8CLL - chains F and H of the 6 polymer chains in the assembly; structure by electron microscopy, 3.40 A resolution.

[Chain F]
Name: General transcription factor 3C polypeptide 1
From: Homo sapiens
UniProtKB: Q12789 (TF3C1_HUMAN); residues 1-2109 here = UniProt positions 1-2109
Amino-acid sequence (2158 residues; row label = number of the first residue in the row):
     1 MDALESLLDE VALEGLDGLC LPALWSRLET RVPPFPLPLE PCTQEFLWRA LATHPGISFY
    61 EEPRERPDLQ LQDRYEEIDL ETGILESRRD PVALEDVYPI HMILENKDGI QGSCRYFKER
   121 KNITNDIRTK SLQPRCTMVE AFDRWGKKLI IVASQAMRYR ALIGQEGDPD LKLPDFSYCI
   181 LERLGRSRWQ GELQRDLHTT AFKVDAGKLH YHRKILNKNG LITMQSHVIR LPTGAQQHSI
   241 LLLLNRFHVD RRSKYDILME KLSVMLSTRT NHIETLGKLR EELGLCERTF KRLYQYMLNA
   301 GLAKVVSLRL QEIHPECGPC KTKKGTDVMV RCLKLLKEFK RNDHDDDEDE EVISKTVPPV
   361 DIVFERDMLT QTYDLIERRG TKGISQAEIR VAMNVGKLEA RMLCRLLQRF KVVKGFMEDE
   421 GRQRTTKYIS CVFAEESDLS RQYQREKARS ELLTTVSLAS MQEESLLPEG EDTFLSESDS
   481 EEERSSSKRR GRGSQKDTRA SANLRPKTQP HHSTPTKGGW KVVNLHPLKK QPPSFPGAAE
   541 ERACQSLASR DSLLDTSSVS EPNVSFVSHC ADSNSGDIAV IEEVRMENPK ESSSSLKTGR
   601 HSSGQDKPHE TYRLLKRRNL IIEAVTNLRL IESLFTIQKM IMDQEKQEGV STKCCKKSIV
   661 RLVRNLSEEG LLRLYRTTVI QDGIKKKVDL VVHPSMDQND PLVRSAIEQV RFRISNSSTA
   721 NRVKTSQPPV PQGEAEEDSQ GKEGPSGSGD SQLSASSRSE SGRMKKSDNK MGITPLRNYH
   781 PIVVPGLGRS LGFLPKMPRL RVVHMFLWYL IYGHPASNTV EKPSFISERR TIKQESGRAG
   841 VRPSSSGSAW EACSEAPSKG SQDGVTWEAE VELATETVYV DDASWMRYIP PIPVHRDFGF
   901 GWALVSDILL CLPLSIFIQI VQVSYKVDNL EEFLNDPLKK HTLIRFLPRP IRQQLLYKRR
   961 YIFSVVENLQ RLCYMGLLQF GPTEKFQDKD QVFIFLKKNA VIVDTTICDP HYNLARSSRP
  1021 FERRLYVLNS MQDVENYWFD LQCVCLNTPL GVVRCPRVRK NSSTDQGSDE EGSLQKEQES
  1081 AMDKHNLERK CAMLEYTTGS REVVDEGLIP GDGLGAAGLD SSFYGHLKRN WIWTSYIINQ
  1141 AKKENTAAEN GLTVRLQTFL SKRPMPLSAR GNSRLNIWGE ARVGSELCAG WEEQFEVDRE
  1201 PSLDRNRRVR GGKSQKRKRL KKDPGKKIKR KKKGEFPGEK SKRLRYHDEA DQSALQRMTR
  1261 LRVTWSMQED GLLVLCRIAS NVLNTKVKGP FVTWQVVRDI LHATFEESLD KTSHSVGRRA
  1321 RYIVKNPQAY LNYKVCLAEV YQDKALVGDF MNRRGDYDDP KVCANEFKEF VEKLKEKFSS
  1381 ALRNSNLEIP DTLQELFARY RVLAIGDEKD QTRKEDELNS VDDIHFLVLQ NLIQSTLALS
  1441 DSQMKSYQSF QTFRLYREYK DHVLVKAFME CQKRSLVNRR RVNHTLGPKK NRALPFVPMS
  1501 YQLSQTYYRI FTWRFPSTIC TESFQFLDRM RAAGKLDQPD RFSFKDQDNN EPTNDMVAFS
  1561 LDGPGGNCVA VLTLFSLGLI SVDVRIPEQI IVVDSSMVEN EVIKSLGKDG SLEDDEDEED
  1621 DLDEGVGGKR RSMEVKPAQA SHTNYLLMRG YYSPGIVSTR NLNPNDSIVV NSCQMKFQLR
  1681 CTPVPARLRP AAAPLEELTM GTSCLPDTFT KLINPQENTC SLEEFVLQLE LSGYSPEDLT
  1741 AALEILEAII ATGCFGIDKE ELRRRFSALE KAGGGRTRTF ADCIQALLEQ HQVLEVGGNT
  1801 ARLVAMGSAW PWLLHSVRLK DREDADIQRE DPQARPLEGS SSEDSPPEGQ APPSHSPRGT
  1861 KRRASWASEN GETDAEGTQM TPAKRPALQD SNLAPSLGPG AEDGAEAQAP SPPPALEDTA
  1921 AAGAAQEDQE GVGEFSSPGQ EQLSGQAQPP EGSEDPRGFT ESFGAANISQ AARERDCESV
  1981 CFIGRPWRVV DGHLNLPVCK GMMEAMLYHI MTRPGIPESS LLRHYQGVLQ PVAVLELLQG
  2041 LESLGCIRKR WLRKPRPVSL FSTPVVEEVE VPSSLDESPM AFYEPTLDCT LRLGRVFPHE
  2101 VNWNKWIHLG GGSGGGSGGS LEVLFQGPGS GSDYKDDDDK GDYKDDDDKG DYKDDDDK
Disordered / not traced: 75-97, 254-355, 434-2158
Differences from the reference sequence: expression tag (2110-2158)
Swiss-Prot annotation at these positions:
  - modified residue (Phosphoserine): Ser667, Ser739, Ser1062, Ser1068, Ser1253, Ser1611, Ser1632, Ser1653, Ser1856, Ser1865, Ser1868, Ser1896, Ser1911, Ser1969
  - cross-link (Glycyl lysine isopeptide (Lys-Gly)): Lys529 (interchain with G-Cter in SUMO2), Lys770 (interchain with G-Cter in SUMO2), Lys833 (interchain with G-Cter in SUMO2), Lys1142 (interchain with G-Cter in SUMO2)

[Chain H]
Name: General transcription factor 3C polypeptide 2
From: Homo sapiens
UniProtKB: Q8WUA4 (TF3C2_HUMAN); residues 1-911 here = UniProt positions 1-911
Amino-acid sequence (925 residues; each row starts with the number of its first residue; numbers below 1 keep their minus sign (Met-13 is residue -13)):
   -13 MHHHHHHENL YFQGMDTCGV GYVALGEAGP VGNMTVVDSP GQEVLNQLDV KTSSEMTSAE
    47 ASVEMSLPTP LPGFEDSPDQ RRLPPEQESL SRLEQPDLSS EMSKVSKPRA SKPGRKRGGR
   107 TRKGPKRPQQ PNPPSAPLVP GLLDQSNPLS TPMPKKRGRK SKAELLLLKL SKDLDRPESQ
   167 SPKRPPEDFE TPSGERPRRR AAQVALLYLQ ELAEELSTAL PAPVSCPEGP KVSSPTKPKK
   227 IRQPAACPGG EEVDGAPRDE DFFLQVEAED VEESEGPSES SSEPEPVVPR STPRGSTSGK
   287 QKPHCRGMAP NGLPNHIMAP VWKCLHLTKD FREQKHSYWE FAEWIPLAWK WHLLSELEAA
   347 PYLPQEEKSP LFSVQREGLP EDGTLYRINR FSSITAHPER WDVSFFTGGP LWALDWCPVP
   407 EGAGASQYVA LFSSPDMNET HPLSQLHSGP GLLQLWGLGT LQQESCPGNR AHFVYGIACD
   467 NGCIWDLKFC PSGAWELPGT PRKAPLLPRL GLLALACSDG KVLLFSLPHP EALLAQQPPD
   527 AVKPAIYKVQ CVATLQVGSM QATDPSECGQ CLSLAWMPTR PHQHLAAGYY NGMVVFWNLP
   587 TNSPLQRIRL SDGSLKLYPF QCFLAHDQAV RTLQWCKANS HFLVSAGSDR KIKFWDLRRP
   647 YEPINSIKRF LSTELAWLLP YNGVTVAQDN CYASYGLCGI HYIDAGYLGF KAYFTAPRKG
   707 TVWSLSGSDW LGTIAAGDIS GELIAAILPD MALNPINVKR PVERRFPIYK ADLIPYQDSP
   767 EGPDHSSASS GVPNPPKART YTETVNHHYL LFQDTDLGSF HDLLRREPML RMQEGEGHSQ
   827 LCLDRLQLEA IHKVRFSPNL DSYGWLVSGG QSGLVRIHFV RGLASPLGHR MQLESRAHFN
   887 AMFQPSSPTR RPGFSPTSHR LLPTP
Disordered / not traced: -13 to 289, 763-784, 891-911
Differences from the reference sequence: initiating methionine (-13); expression tag (-12 to 0)
Swiss-Prot annotation at these positions:
  - modified residue: Ser63 (Phosphoserine), Ser132 (Phosphoserine), Ser165 (Phosphoserine), Ser167 (Phosphoserine), Ser220 (Phosphoserine), Ser260 (Phosphoserine), Ser597 (Phosphoserine), Ser871 (Phosphoserine), Ser892 (Phosphoserine), Ser893 (Phosphoserine), Thr895 (Phosphothreonine), Ser901 (Phosphoserine)

[How chain F and chain H interact]
Pairs across the interface (47; chain F residue first):
  Asp361(F) with Pro428(H)
  Ile362(F) with Pro428(H); Leu429(H), hydrogen bond (backbone-backbone)
  Val363(F) with Thr426(H); His427(H)
  Phe364(F) with Trp398(H), hydrophobic; His427(H), hydrogen bond (backbone-backbone); Leu429(H), hydrophobic; Trp471(H), hydrophobic; Leu558(H), hydrophobic; Arg617(H); Trp709(H)
  Glu365(F) with Trp398(H); Glu425(H); Thr426(H), hydrogen bond; His427(H), salt bridge; Trp709(H)
  Arg366(F) with Trp709(H); Leu832(H); Gln857(H), hydrogen bond
  Asp367(F) with Asp675(H); Thr707(H); Trp709(H)
  Met368(F) with Leu657(H), hydrophobic; Asp675(H), hydrogen bond (backbone-side chain); Cys677(H), hydrophobic
  Leu369(F) with Asn676(H); Leu827(H), hydrophobic
  Thr370(F) with Leu829(H); Gln833(H), hydrogen bond
  Tyr373(F) with Leu829(H)
  Asp374(F) with Arg785(H), salt bridge
  Glu377(F) with Arg785(H), salt bridge
  Val395(F) with Tyr678(H)
  Glu399(F) with Arg636(H), salt bridge; Tyr678(H)
  Met402(F) with Cys677(H); Ala679(H)
  Leu403(F) with Cys677(H), hydrophobic
  Leu406(F) with Asn676(H); Cys677(H); Tyr681(H), hydrophobic
  Arg409(F) with Tyr681(H)
  Phe410(F) with Tyr681(H); Gln826(H); Leu827(H)
  Val412(F) with Leu829(H), hydrophobic
Also at the interface, not in a pair above, chain F (22 interface residues in all): Leu407
Also at the interface, not in a pair above, chain H (29 interface residues in all): Ser430, Ile725, Ser825

[Summary]
Chain F and chain H form an interface of 22 and 29 residues respectively; the contacts include 6 hydrogen
bonds and 4 salt bridges. Polar pairs include Glu365(F)-His427(H), Asp374(F)-Arg785(H) and
Glu377(F)-Arg785(H).
Here chain F is General transcription factor 3C polypeptide 1 and chain H is General transcription factor 3C
polypeptide 2, both from Homo sapiens. Entry 8CLL (Structural insights into human TFIIIC promoter recognition)
was determined by electron microscopy, deposited together with 8CLI, 8CLJ and 8CLK.
